PDB entry 8BVJ | electron microscopy, 4.50 A resolution (low resolution: residue-level contacts below are approximate; hydrogen-bond / salt-bridge calls are withheld) | chains Y and B of the 23 polymer chains in the assembly

[Chain Y]
Protein: RNA-binding protein Hfq
From: Pseudomonas aeruginosa
UniProtKB: A6VD57 (HFQ_PSEA7); numbering as in UniProt (aligned over 1-82)
Sequence (82 residues; numbered 1 to 82; the number before each row is that of its first residue):
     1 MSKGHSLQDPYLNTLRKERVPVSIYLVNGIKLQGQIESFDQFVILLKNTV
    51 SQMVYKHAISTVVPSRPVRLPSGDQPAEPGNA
Unresolved in the structure: 1-3, 71-82
What the authors report for this chain:
  - binding site for estA mRNA (chain B): Asn13, Arg16, Arg19, Gln41, Arg66

[Chain B]
Molecule: estA mRNA
Sequence (117 nucleotides; each row starts with the number of its first residue; note: 2 numbers in that range are skipped by the numbering (no residue carries them; nothing is unmodelled there); a row labelled like 80A-80B holds insertion residues (80A, then the next letters in order)):
     1 GCUGAGGAGGCUUUACGACGGGCCCCGAGGCGCAUGCCGACGACACGGCG
    51 GCCCGACAAUAAAAACAAA
    71 UCAUGGAGUA
80A-80B AG
    82 AGAAUGAUCAGAAUGGCGCUCAAGCCACUGGUAGCG
Unresolved in the structure: 1-18, 29-44, 71-73, 80A-80B, 95-117

[How chain Y and chain B interact]
Contacting residue pairs (16):
  Tyr25(Y) with U74(B)
  Leu26(Y) with G78(B)
  Asn28(Y) with U79(B)
  Gly29(Y) with G75(B); G76(B)
  Ile30(Y) with G76(B); A77(B); G78(B)
  Lys31(Y) with G76(B); A77(B)
  Leu32(Y) with A77(B)
  Gln33(Y) with A77(B)
  Asn48(Y) with A77(B)
  Gln52(Y) with A77(B); G78(B)
  Thr61(Y) with U74(B)
Also at the interface, not in a pair above, chain Y (13 interface residues in all): Leu46, Val63

[In short]
13 residues of chain Y face 6 of chain B across their interface. The paper reports a binding site for estA
mRNA (chain B) at Asn13(Y), Arg16(Y) and Arg19(Y) among others.
Here chain Y is RNA-binding protein Hfq (Pseudomonas aeruginosa) and chain B is estA mRNA. Entry 8BVJ
(Hfq-Crc-estA translation repression complex) was determined by electron microscopy together with 8BVH and
8BVM from the same study.
